6JMV - chain A; structure by X-ray diffraction, 1.83 A resolution.

== Chain A ==
Protein: Glutamate receptor ionotropic, kainate 3
Organism: Rattus norvegicus
Reference sequence: P42264 (GRIK3_RAT); the construct has insertions or renumbered stretches relative to UniProt, so the offset changes along the chain: 3-116 = UniProt 433-546; 119-257 = UniProt 669-807
Chain sequence (257 residues; numbered 1 to 257; the number before each row is that of its first residue):
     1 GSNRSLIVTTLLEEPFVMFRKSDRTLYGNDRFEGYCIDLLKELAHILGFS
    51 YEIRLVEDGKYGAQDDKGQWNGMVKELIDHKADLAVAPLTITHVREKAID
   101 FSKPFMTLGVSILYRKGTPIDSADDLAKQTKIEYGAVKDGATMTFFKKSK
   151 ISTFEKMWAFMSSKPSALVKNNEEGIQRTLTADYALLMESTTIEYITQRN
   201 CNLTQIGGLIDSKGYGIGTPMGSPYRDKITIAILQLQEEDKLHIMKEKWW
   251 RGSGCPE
Disordered / not traced: 257
Disulfides: Cys-201/Cys-255
Differences from the reference sequence: expression tag (1-2); linker (117-118)
Bound ions: Zn2+ site 1: His-80 (shared with 1 residue of chain B); Zn2+ site 2: His-93, Glu-96 (shared with 2 residues of chain B); Zn2+ site 3: Glu-194, His-243, Lys-246, Glu-247
Small-molecule neighbours: 2s,4r-4-methylglutamate (SYM): Tyr-61, Pro-88, Leu-89, Thr-90, Arg-95, Val-137, Gly-140, Ala-141, Thr-142, Asn-172, Glu-189, Tyr-215
UniProt features mapped onto this chain:
  - binding site (L-glutamate): Pro-88, Thr-90, Arg-95, Ala-141, Thr-142, Glu-189
  - glycosylation (N-linked (GlcNAc...) asparagine): Asn-3, Asn-202

== In short ==
Bound to chain A: 2s,4r-4-methylglutamate. The Zn2+ site 2 is built by His-93 and Glu-96. Glu-194, His-243,
Lys-246 and Glu-247 coordinate Zn2+ site 3. Curated annotation (UniProt) lists 6 L-glutamate-binding residues.
Chain A is Glutamate receptor ionotropic, kainate 3 (Rattus norvegicus); the structure, Crystal structure of
the GluK3 ligand binding domain complex with SYM and zinc, was determined by X-ray diffraction, deposited
together with 6JFY and 6JFZ.
